Entry 6D6Q (electron microscopy, 3.45 A resolution); this record covers chains G and L of the 15 polymer chains in the assembly.

# Chain G
Name: Exosome complex component RRP40
Organism: Homo sapiens
Reference sequence: Q9NQT5 (EXOS3_HUMAN); numbering as in UniProt (aligned over 1-275)
Sequence (277 residues; numbered -1 to 275; the number before each row is that of its first residue; numbers below 1 keep their minus sign (Asp-1 is residue -1)):
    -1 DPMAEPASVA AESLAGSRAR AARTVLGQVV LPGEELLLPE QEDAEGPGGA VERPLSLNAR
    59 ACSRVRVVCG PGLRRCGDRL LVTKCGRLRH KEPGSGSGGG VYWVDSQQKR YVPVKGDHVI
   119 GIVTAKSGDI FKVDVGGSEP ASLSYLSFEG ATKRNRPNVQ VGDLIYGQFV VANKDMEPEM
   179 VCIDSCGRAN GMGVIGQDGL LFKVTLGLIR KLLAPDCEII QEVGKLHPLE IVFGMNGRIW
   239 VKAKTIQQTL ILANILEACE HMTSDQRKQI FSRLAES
Not modelled in the structure: -1 to 16, 39-60
Sequence notes: expression tag (-1 to 0); variant His225 (Tyr in Q9NQT5)
UniProt features mapped onto this chain:
  - modified residue: Ala2 (N-acetylalanine)
  - cross-link: Lys151 (Glycyl lysine isopeptide (Lys-Gly) (interchain with G-Cter in SUMO2))
  - natural variant: Gly31 (G31A: In PCH1B), Asp132 (D132A: In PCH1B), Ala139 (A139P: In PCH1B), His225 (Y225H: this construct carries the variant), Trp238 (W238R: In PCH1B)
Reported in the primary citation:
  - binding site for DNA/RNA: Gly126

# Chain L
Name: M-phase phosphoprotein 6
Organism: Homo sapiens
Reference sequence: Q99547 (MPH6_HUMAN); residue numbers follow UniProt; this construct covers 1-160
Sequence (162 residues; row label = number of the first residue in the row; numbers below 1 keep their minus sign (Asp-1 is residue -1)):
    -1 DPMAAERKTR LSKNLLRMKF MQRGLDSETK KQLEEEEKKI ISEEHWYLDL PELKEKESFI
    59 IEEQSFLLCE DLLYGRMSFR GFNPEVEKLM LQMNAKHKAE EVEDETVELD VSDEEMARRY
   119 ETLVGTIGKK FARKRDHANY EEDENGDITP IKAKKMFLKP QD
Not modelled in the structure: -1 to 4, 22-42, 94-160
Sequence notes: expression tag (-1 to 0)
UniProt features mapped onto this chain:
  - motif: Arg116 to Arg133 (Nuclear localization signal)
  - modified residue: Ser110 (Phosphoserine), Thr147 (Phosphothreonine)
  - cross-link (Glycyl lysine isopeptide (Lys-Gly)): Lys37 (interchain with G-Cter in SUMO2), Lys86 (interchain with G-Cter in SUMO2), Lys127 (interchain with G-Cter in SUMO2), Lys150 (interchain with G-Cter in SUMO2), Lys153 (interchain with G-Cter in SUMO2)

# Chain G / chain L interface
Contacting residue pairs (66):
  Arg62(G) - Phe57(L)
  Val63(G) - Phe57(L)
  Arg64(G) - Phe57(L)
  Arg64(G) - Ile59(L)
  Val65(G) - Phe57(L)  hydrogen bond (backbone-backbone)
  Val65(G) - Ile58(L)  hydrophobic
  Val65(G) - Ile59(L)
  Val66(G) - Ile59(L)
  Val66(G) - Glu61(L)
  Cys67(G) - Ile58(L)  hydrophobic
  Cys67(G) - Ile59(L)  hydrogen bond (backbone-backbone)
  Cys67(G) - Glu60(L)
  Cys67(G) - Glu61(L)  hydrogen bond (backbone-backbone)
  Gly68(G) - Glu61(L)
  Gly68(G) - Gln62(L)
  Pro69(G) - Glu61(L)
  Pro69(G) - Gln62(L)  hydrogen bond (backbone-side chain)
  Pro69(G) - Phe64(L)  hydrophobic
  Arg72(G) - Glu60(L)  salt bridge
  Arg72(G) - Gln62(L)
  Arg73(G) - Ile58(L)
  Arg73(G) - Glu60(L)
  Lys89(G) - Leu66(L)
  Lys89(G) - Cys67(L)
  Trp101(G) - Cys67(L)  hydrogen bond
  Val112(G) - Gln62(L)
  Gly114(G) - Leu65(L)
  Asp115(G) - Leu65(L)
  Tyr164(G) - Gly73(L)
  Tyr164(G) - Arg74(L)
  Asn188(G) - Tyr72(L)  hydrogen bond (backbone-side chain)
  Asn188(G) - Leu87(L)
  Asn188(G) - Met91(L)
  Gly189(G) - Tyr72(L)
  Gly189(G) - Arg74(L)  hydrogen bond (backbone-side chain)
  Gly189(G) - Leu87(L)
  Ile193(G) - Arg74(L)
  Arg208(G) - Phe64(L)
  Arg208(G) - Glu68(L)
  Arg208(G) - Leu70(L)
  Leu211(G) - Leu70(L)  hydrophobic
  Leu211(G) - Leu71(L)  hydrogen bond (backbone-backbone)
  Pro213(G) - Leu71(L)  hydrophobic
  Ile218(G) - Met75(L)  hydrophobic
  Ile218(G) - Phe77(L)
  Gly222(G) - Phe77(L)
  Gly222(G) - Arg78(L)  hydrogen bond (backbone-side chain)
  Lys223(G) - Arg78(L)
  Pro226(G) - Phe77(L)
  Pro226(G) - Arg78(L)
  Pro226(G) - Phe80(L)  hydrophobic
  Leu227(G) - Ser76(L)  hydrogen bond (backbone-side chain)
  Leu227(G) - Phe77(L)  hydrogen bond (backbone-backbone)
  Leu227(G) - Phe80(L)
  Glu228(G) - Met75(L)
  Glu228(G) - Ser76(L)
  Glu228(G) - Phe80(L)
  Ile229(G) - Gly73(L)
  Ile229(G) - Arg74(L)
  Ile229(G) - Met75(L)  hydrogen bond (backbone-backbone)
  Val230(G) - Arg74(L)
  Phe231(G) - Gly73(L)
  Phe231(G) - Met75(L)  hydrophobic
  Met233(G) - Leu70(L)  hydrophobic
  Ala241(G) - Phe80(L)
  Lys242(G) - Phe80(L)
Other interface residues (no listed pair), chain G (43 interface residues in all): Leu71, Gly75, Val99, Val102, Lys113, Met190, Val192, Ala212, Val221
Other interface residues (no listed pair), chain L (27 interface residues in all): Glu55, Ser56, Ser63, Asp69
Interface features reported in the paper:
  - interface residues, chain L: His43(L)

# Overview
Chain G and chain L form an interface of 43 and 27 residues respectively; the contacts include 12 hydrogen
bonds and 1 salt bridge. Polar pairs include Arg72(G)-Glu60(L), Pro69(G)-Gln62(L) and Trp101(G)-Cys67(L). From
the paper: a binding site for DNA/RNA at Gly126(G); the interface residue His43(L).
Chain G is Exosome complex component RRP40 and chain L is M-phase phosphoprotein 6, both from Homo sapiens;
the structure, Human nuclear exosome-MTR4 RNA complex - overall reconstruction, was determined by electron
microscopy together with 6D6R from the same study.
